Entry 9EB5 (X-ray diffraction, 2.08 A resolution); this record covers chains A and D of the 3 polymer chains in the assembly.

[Chain A]
Molecule: MHC Rfp-Y class I alpha chain
Organism: Gallus gallus
Reference sequence: Q9BCW3 (Q9BCW3_CHICK); residues 1-270 here correspond to UniProt positions 22-291 (UniProt number = residue number + 21)
Sequence (270 residues; each row starts with the number of its first residue):
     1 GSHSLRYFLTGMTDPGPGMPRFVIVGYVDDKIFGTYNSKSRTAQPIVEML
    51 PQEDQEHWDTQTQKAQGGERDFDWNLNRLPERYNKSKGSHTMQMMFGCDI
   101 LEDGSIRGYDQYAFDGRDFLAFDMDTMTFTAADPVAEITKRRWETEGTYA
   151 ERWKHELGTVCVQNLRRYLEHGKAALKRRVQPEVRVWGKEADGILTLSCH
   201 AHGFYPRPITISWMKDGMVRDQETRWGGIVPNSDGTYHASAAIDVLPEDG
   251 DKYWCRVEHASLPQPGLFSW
Disulfide bonds: Cys98-Cys161, Cys199-Cys255
Reported in the primary citation:
  - binding site for 5mer derived from a tegument protein in MDV (chain D): Asp71, Trp74, Asn75, Arg82, Phe119, Ile138, Thr139, Arg142, Trp143
  - binding site for myristic acid: Tyr112

[Chain D]
Molecule: 5mer derived from a tegument protein in MDV
Sequence (5 residues; each row starts with the number of its first residue):
     3 GQAVS
Glycans and other covalent adducts: myristic acid (MYR) linked to Gly3

[Chain A / chain D interface]
Pairs across the interface (18):
  Asp71(A) with Gly3(D), hydrogen bond (side chain-backbone); Gln4(D)
  Trp74(A) with Gln4(D), hydrogen bond; Ala5(D); Val6(D), hydrophobic
  Asn75(A) with Gly3(D), hydrogen bond (side chain-backbone); Gln4(D); Ala5(D), hydrogen bond (side chain-backbone)
  Arg82(A) with Ala5(D), hydrogen bond (side chain-backbone); Val6(D); Ser7(D)
  Ile138(A) with Ser7(D)
  Thr139(A) with Ala5(D); Val6(D), hydrogen bond (side chain-backbone)
  Arg142(A) with Val6(D); Ser7(D), hydrogen bond (side chain-backbone)
  Trp143(A) with Gln4(D), hydrogen bond (side chain-backbone); Val6(D)
Other interface residues (no listed pair), chain A (12 interface residues in all): Leu79, Tyr112, Phe119, Tyr149

[Overview]
12 residues of chain A and 5 residues of chain D are in contact; the contacts include 8 hydrogen bonds. Polar
pairs include Asp71(A)-Gly3(D), Trp74(A)-Gln4(D) and Asn75(A)-Gly3(D). The paper reports a binding site for
5mer derived from a tegument protein in MDV (chain D) at Asp71(A), Trp74(A) and Asn75(A) among others; a
binding site for myristic acid at Tyr112(A).
Here chain A is MHC Rfp-Y class I alpha chain (Gallus gallus) and chain D is 5mer derived from a tegument
protein in MDV. Entry 9EB5 (Chicken YF1.7*1 presenting myristoylated peptide derived from tegument protein
MDV023) was determined by X-ray diffraction (same publication as 9EB2, 9EB3, 9EB4 and 9EB6).
